Entry 7TD0 (electron microscopy, 2.83 A resolution); this record covers chains B and A of the 4 polymer chains in the assembly.

# Chain B
Molecule: Guanine nucleotide-binding protein G(I)/G(S)/G(T) subunit beta-1
From: Bos taurus
Reference sequence: P62871 (GBB1_BOVIN); residue numbers follow UniProt; this construct covers 1-340
Amino-acid sequence (340 residues; each row starts with the number of its first residue):
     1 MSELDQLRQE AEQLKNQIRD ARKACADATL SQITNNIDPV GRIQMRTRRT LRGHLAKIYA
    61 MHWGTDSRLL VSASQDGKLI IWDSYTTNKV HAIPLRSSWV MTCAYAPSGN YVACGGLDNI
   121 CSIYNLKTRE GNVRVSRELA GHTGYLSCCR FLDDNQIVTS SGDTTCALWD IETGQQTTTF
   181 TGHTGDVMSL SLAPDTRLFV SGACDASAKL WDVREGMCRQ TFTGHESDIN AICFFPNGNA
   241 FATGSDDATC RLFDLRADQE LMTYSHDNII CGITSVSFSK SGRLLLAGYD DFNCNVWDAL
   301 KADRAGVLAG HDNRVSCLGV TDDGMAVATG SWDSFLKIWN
Unresolved in the structure: 1
Swiss-Prot annotation at these positions:
  - modified residue: Ser2 (N-acetylserine), His266 (Phosphohistidine)

# Chain A
Molecule: Guanine nucleotide-binding protein G(i) subunit alpha-1
From: Rattus norvegicus
Reference sequence: B2RSH2 (GNAI1_MOUSE); numbering as in UniProt (aligned over 1-354)
Amino-acid sequence (379 residues; row label = number of the first residue in the row; numbers below 1 keep their minus sign (Met-24 is residue -24)):
   -24 MGSSHHHHHH SSGLEVLFQG PHMASMGCTL SAEDKAAVER SKMIDRNLRE DGEKAAREVK
    36 LLLLGAGESG KSTIVKQMKI IHEAGYSEEE CKQYKAVVYS NTIQSIIAII RAMGRLKIDF
    96 GDSARADDAR QLFVLAGAAE EGFMTAELAG VIKRLWKDSG VQACFNRSRE YQLNDSAAYY
   156 LNDLDRIAQP NYIPTQQDVL RTRVKTTGIV ETHFTFKDLH FKMFDVGAQR SERKKWIHCF
   216 EGVTAIIFCV ALSDYDLVLA EDEEMNRMHE SMKLFDSICN NKWFTDTSII LFLNKKDLFE
   276 EKIKKSPLTI CYPEYAGSNT YEEAAAYIQC QFEDLNKRKD TKEIYTHFTC ATDTKNVQFV
   336 FDAVTDVIIK NNLKDCGLF
Unresolved in the structure: -24 to 5, 55-181, 235-238
Construct notes: initiating methionine (-24); expression tag (-23 to 0); engineered mutation Ala203 (Gly in B2RSH2)
Swiss-Prot annotation at these positions:
  - region: Lys35 to Thr48 (G1 motif), Asp173 to Thr181 (G2 motif), Phe196 to Gly202, Gln204, Arg205 (G3 motif), Ile265 to Asp272 (G4 motif), Thr324 to Thr329 (G5 motif)
  - binding site (GTP): Glu43 to Thr48, Asp150, Ser151, Leu175 to Arg178, Asp200 to Gly202, Gln204, Asn269 to Asp272, Ala326
  - binding site (Mg(2+)): Ser47, Thr181
  - lipidation: Gly2 (N-myristoyl glycine), Cys3 (S-palmitoyl cysteine)

# Chain B / chain A interface
Pairs across the interface (46):
  Gly53(B) with Leu23(A)
  Leu55(B) with Leu23(A); Gly27(A)
  Lys57(B) with His213(A); Glu216(A), salt bridge
  Tyr59(B) with His213(A), hydrogen bond; Cys214(A)
  Gln75(B) with Cys214(A)
  Lys78(B) with Leu23(A); Asp26(A), salt bridge
  Lys89(B) with Ser16(A); Ile19(A); Asp20(A), salt bridge; Leu23(A)
  Val90(B) with Arg15(A), hydrogen bond (backbone-side chain)
  Ala92(B) with Ile19(A), hydrophobic
  Ser97(B) with Ile184(A); Glu186(A)
  Trp99(B) with Ile184(A); Glu186(A); Phe199(A), hydrophobic; Cys214(A); Phe215(A), hydrophobic
  Leu117(B) with Gly183(A); Ile184(A); Gln204(A); Trp211(A), hydrophobic
  Asp118(B) with Thr182(A); Gly183(A)
  Asn119(B) with Thr182(A); Gly183(A); Gln204(A), hydrogen bond
  Thr143(B) with Gln204(A)
  Tyr145(B) with Gln204(A); Ser206(A); Lys210(A); Trp211(A)
  Gly162(B) with Ser206(A)
  Asp186(B) with Glu207(A)
  Met188(B) with Lys210(A)
  Cys204(B) with Lys210(A)
  Asp246(B) with Lys209(A), salt bridge; Lys210(A), salt bridge
  Arg314(B) with Trp258(A)
  Trp332(B) with His213(A); Trp258(A), hydrophobic
Other interface residues (no listed pair), chain B (33 interface residues in all): Ile80, Asn88, His91, Arg96, Ser98, Met101, His142, Gly144, Asp228, Asn230
Other interface residues (no listed pair), chain A (26 interface residues in all): Val13, Ala203, Lys257

# Summary
33 residues of chain B and 26 residues of chain A are in contact, with 3 hydrogen bonds and 5 salt bridges.
Among the polar pairs are Lys57(B)-Glu216(A), Lys78(B)-Asp26(A) and Lys89(B)-Asp20(A). UniProt lists 21
GTP-binding residues and Mg2+-binding residues Ser47(A) and Thr181(A) on chain A.
Here chain B is Guanine nucleotide-binding protein G(I)/G(S)/G(T) subunit beta-1 (Bos taurus) and chain A is
Guanine nucleotide-binding protein G(i) subunit alpha-1 (Rattus norvegicus). Entry 7TD0 (Lysophosphatidic acid
receptor 1-Gi complex bound to LPA) was determined by electron microscopy, deposited together with 7TD1, 7TD2,
7TD3 and 7TD4.
